PDB entry 8AC0 | electron microscopy, 4.10 A resolution (low resolution: residue-level contacts below are approximate; hydrogen-bond / salt-bridge calls are withheld) | chains C and R of the 8 polymer chains in the assembly

Chain C:
Protein: DNA-directed RNA polymerase subunit beta
From: Escherichia coli K-12
Notes: EC 2.7.7.6
UniProt: P0A8V2 (RPOB_ECOLI); residues 1-1342 here = UniProt positions 1-1342
Sequence (1342 residues; each row starts with the number of its first residue):
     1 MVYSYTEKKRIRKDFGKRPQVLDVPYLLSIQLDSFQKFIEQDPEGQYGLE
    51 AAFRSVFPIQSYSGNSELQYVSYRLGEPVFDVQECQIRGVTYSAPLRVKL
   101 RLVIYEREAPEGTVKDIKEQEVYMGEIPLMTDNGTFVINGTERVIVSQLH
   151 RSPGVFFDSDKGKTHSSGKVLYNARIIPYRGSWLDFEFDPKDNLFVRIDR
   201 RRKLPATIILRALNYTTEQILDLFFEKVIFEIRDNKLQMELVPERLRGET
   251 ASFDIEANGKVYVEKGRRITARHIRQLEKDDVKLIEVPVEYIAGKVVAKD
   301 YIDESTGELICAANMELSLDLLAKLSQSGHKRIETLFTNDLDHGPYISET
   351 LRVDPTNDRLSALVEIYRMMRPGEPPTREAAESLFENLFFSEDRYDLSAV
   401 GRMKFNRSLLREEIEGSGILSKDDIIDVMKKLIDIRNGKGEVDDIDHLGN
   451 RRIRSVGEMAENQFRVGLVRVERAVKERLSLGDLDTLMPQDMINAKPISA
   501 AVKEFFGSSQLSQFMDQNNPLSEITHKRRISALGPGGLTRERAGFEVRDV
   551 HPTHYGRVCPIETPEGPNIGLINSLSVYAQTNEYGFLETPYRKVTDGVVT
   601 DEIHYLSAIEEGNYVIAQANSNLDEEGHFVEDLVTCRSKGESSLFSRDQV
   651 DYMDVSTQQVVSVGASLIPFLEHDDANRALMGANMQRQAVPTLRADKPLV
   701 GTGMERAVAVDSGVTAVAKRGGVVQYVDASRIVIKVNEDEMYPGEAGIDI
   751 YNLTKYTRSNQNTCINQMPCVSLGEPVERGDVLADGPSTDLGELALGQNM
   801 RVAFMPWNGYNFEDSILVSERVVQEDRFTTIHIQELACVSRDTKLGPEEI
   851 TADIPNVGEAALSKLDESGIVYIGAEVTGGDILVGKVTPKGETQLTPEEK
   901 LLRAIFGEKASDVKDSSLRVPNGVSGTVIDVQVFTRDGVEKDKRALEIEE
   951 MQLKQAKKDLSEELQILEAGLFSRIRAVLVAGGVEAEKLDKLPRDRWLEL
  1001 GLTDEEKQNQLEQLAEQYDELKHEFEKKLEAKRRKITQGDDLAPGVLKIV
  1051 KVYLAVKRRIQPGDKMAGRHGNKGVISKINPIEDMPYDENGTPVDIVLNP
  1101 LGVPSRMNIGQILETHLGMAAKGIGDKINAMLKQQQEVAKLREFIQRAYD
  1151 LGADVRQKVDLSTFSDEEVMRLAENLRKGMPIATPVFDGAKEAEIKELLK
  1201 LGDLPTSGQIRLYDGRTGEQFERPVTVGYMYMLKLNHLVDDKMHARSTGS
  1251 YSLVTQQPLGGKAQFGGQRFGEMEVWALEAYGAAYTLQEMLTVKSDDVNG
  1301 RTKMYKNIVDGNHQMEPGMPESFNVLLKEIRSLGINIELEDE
Unresolved in the structure: 1
Swiss-Prot annotation at these positions:
  - modified residue (N6-acetyllysine): Lys1022, Lys1200

Chain R:
Molecule: putL RNA
Sequence (93 nucleotides; row label = number of the first residue in the row):
     1 AUAGACGAACGGCGCGUCUUUAAACCAUGCGUCGGGAGCGCGGCGGGUUC
    51 AGGAUGAACGGCAAUGCUGCUCAUUAGCGAGAAGGCUUUUUUG
Unresolved in the structure: 1, 74-83
Bound ions: Mg2+: G93 (shared with 2 residues of chain D)

How chain C and chain R interact:
Pairs across the interface - 23 pairs, chain C then chain R:
  Ser509(C) with U88(R)
  Gln513(C) with U89(R); U90(R)
  Asp516(C) with U90(R)
  Arg529(C) with U91(R)
  Arg540(C) with U89(R); U90(R)
  Pro564(C) with U91(R)
  Glu565(C) with U92(R)
  Asn568(C) with U90(R)
  Met685(C) with G93(R)
  Arg687(C) with U91(R)
  Gln688(C) with U91(R)
  Leu845(C) with G31(R)
  Glu892(C) with G12(R); C13(R)
  Thr893(C) with C33(R)
  Gln894(C) with G11(R); G12(R); C33(R); G34(R)
  Lys1073(C) with G93(R)
  His1237(C) with U91(R)
Other interface residues (no listed pair), chain C (24 interface residues in all): Gln510, Ile572, Asn684, Gly891, Lys1065, Ser1252, Leu1259
Other interface residues (no listed pair), chain R (15 interface residues in all): U32, G84, G85

In short:
24 residues of chain C and 15 residues of chain R are in contact.
Chain C is DNA-directed RNA polymerase subunit beta (Escherichia coli K-12) and chain R is putL RNA; the
structure, RNA polymerase at U-rich pause bound to regulatory RNA putL - active, closed clamp state, was
determined by electron microscopy together with 8ABY, 8ABZ, 8AC1, 8AC2, 8ACP and 8AD1 from the same study.
